8P2M - chains C and F of the 9 polymer chains in the assembly; structure by electron microscopy, 3.82 A resolution.

== Chain C (and F) ==
Protein: NAD(+) hydrolase tir-1
Source organism: Caenorhabditis elegans
Notes: EC 3.2.2.6; chain F of this document is another copy of the same molecule, construct and numbering; everything in this record applies to it too
UniProt: Q86DA5 (SARM1_CAEEL); residues 162-872 here correspond to UniProt positions 216-926 (UniProt number = residue number + 54)
Chain sequence (738 residues; row label = number of the first residue in the row):
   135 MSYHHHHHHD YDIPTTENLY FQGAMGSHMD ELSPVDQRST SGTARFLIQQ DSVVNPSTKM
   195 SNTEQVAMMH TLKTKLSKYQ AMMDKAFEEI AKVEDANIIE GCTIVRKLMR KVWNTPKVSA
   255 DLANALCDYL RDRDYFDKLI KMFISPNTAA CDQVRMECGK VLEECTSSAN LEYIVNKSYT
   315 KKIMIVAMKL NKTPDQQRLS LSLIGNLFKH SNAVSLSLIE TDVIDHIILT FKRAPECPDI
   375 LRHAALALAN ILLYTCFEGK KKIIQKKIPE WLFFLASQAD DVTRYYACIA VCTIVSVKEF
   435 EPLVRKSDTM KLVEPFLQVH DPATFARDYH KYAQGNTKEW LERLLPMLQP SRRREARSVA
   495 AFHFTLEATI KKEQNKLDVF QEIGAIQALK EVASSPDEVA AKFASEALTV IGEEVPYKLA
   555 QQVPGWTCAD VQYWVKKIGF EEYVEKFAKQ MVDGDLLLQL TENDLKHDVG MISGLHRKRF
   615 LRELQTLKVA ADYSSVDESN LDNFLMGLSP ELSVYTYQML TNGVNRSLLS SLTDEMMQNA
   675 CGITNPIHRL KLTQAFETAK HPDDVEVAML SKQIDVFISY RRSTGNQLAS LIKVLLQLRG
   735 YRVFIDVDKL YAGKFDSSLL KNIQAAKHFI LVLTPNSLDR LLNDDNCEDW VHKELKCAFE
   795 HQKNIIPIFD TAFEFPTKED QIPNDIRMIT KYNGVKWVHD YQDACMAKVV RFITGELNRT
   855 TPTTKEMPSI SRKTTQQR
Unresolved in the structure: 135-193, 696-706, 850-872
Construct notes: initiating methionine (135); expression tag (136-161)
UniProt features mapped onto this chain:
  - active site: E788
  - binding site (NAD(+)): R715, R716
From the paper describing this entry:
  - catalytic residues: E788

== Interface between chain C and chain F ==
Contacting residue pairs (31):
  Y714(C) - H833(F)  hydrogen bond
  T718(C) - Q721(F)  hydrogen bond (backbone-side chain)
  N720(C) - H833(F)
  Q721(C) - Q721(F)  hydrogen bond (backbone-side chain)
  Q721(C) - L722(F)
  Q721(C) - L725(F)
  L722(C) - Q721(F)  hydrogen bond (backbone-side chain)
  S724(C) - L725(F)
  S724(C) - Q836(F)  hydrogen bond
  L725(C) - Q721(F)
  L725(C) - S724(F)
  L725(C) - L725(F)
  L725(C) - V728(F)  hydrophobic
  V728(C) - L725(F)  hydrophobic
  V728(C) - V728(F)
  V728(C) - L729(F)  hydrophobic
  V728(C) - L732(F)  hydrophobic
  L729(C) - V728(F)  hydrophobic
  Q731(C) - L732(F)
  L732(C) - V728(F)  hydrophobic
  L732(C) - L732(F)  hydrophobic
  V741(C) - H833(F)
  V741(C) - D834(F)
  D742(C) - D834(F)
  H833(C) - Y714(F)  hydrogen bond
  H833(C) - R716(F)
  H833(C) - N720(F)
  H833(C) - V741(F)
  D834(C) - R716(F)  salt bridge
  D834(C) - V741(F)
  Q836(C) - S724(F)
Other interface residues (no listed pair), chain C (19 interface residues in all): G719, D804, Y835
Other interface residues (no listed pair), chain F (16 interface residues in all): T718, Q731

== Overview ==
Chain C and chain F form an interface of 19 and 16 residues respectively; the contacts include 6 hydrogen
bonds and 1 salt bridge. Polar pairs include D834(C)-R716(F), Y714(C)-H833(F) and T718(C)-Q721(F). Curated
annotation (UniProt) lists active-site residue E788(C) and NAD+-binding residues R715(C) and R716(C) on chain
C. From the paper: the catalytic residue E788(C).
Chain C and chain F are both NAD(+) hydrolase tir-1 (Caenorhabditis elegans); the structure, C. elegans TIR-1
protein, was determined by electron microscopy together with 8P2L from the same study.
